PDB entry 8TJ7 | X-ray diffraction, 2.85 A resolution | chains A and B

# Chain A
Name: Hemagglutinin HA1 chain
Source organism: Influenza A virus
UniProtKB: B8K0N5 (B8K0N5_9INFA); residues 11-329 here correspond to UniProt positions 27-345 (UniProt number = residue number + 16)
Amino-acid sequence (323 residues; row label = number of the first residue in the row):
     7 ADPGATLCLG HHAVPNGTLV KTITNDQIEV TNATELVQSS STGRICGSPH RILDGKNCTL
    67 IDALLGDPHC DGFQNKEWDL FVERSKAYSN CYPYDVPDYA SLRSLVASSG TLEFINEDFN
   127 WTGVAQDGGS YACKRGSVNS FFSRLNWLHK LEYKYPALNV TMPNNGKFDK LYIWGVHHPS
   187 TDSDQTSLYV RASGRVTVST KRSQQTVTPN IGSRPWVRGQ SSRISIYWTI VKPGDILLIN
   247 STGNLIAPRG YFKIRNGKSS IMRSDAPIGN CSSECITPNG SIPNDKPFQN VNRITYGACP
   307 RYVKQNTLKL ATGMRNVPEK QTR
Unresolved in the structure: 7-8, 326-329
Differences from the reference sequence: expression tag (7-10); conflict Asn-246 (Asp262 in B8K0N5)
Disulfides: Cys-52/Cys-277, Cys-64/Cys-76, Cys-97/Cys-139, Cys-281/Cys-305
Covalently attached groups: N-acetylglucosamine (NAG) linked to Asn-22, Asn-38, Asn-63, Asn-246, Asn-285; glycan linked to Asn-165

# Chain B
Name: Hemagglutinin HA2 chain
Source organism: Influenza A virus
UniProtKB: B8K0N5 (B8K0N5_9INFA); residues 1-174 here correspond to UniProt positions 346-519 (UniProt number = residue number + 345)
Amino-acid sequence (174 residues; numbered 1 to 174; the number before each row is that of its first residue):
     1 GIFGAIAGFI ENGWEGMVDG WYGFRHQNSE GTGQAADLKS TQAAIDQING KLNRLIEKTN
    61 EKFQQIEKEF SEVEGRIQDL EKYVEDTKID LWSYNAELLV ALENQHTIDL TDSEMNKLFE
   121 KTRKQLRENA EDMGNGCFKI YHKCDNACIG SIRNGTYDHD VYRDEALNNR FQIK
Unresolved in the structure: 174
Disulfides: Cys-144/Cys-148
Covalently attached groups: N-acetylglucosamine (NAG) linked to Asn-154

# How chain A and chain B interact
Disulfides between the chains: Cys-14(A)/Cys-137(B)
Residue-residue contacts (139; chain A residue first):
  Pro-9(A) / Lys-143(B)
  Gly-10(A) / Ile-140(B)
  Gly-10(A) / His-142(B)
  Ala-11(A) / Gln-27(B)
  Ala-11(A) / Asn-28(B)
  Ala-11(A) / Lys-139(B)
  Ala-11(A) / Ile-140(B)  hydrogen bond (backbone-backbone)
  Ala-11(A) / His-142(B)
  Thr-12(A) / His-26(B)
  Thr-12(A) / Gln-27(B)  hydrogen bond (backbone-backbone)
  Thr-12(A) / Phe-138(B)
  Leu-13(A) / Phe-24(B)  hydrophobic
  Leu-13(A) / Arg-25(B)
  Leu-13(A) / His-26(B)
  Leu-13(A) / Cys-137(B)
  Leu-13(A) / Phe-138(B)  hydrogen bond (backbone-backbone)
  Leu-13(A) / Ile-140(B)  hydrophobic
  Leu-13(A) / Ile-152(B)  hydrophobic
  Cys-14(A) / Trp-14(B)
  Cys-14(A) / Gly-23(B)
  Cys-14(A) / Phe-24(B)
  Cys-14(A) / Arg-25(B)  hydrogen bond (backbone-backbone)
  Cys-14(A) / Gly-136(B)
  Cys-14(A) / Cys-137(B)  disulfide
  Leu-15(A) / Ile-10(B)
  Leu-15(A) / Trp-14(B)
  Leu-15(A) / Gly-23(B)
  Leu-15(A) / Phe-24(B)  hydrophobic
  Leu-15(A) / Leu-118(B)
  Leu-15(A) / Phe-119(B)  hydrophobic
  Leu-15(A) / Thr-122(B)
  Leu-15(A) / Gly-136(B)  hydrogen bond (backbone-backbone)
  Leu-15(A) / Phe-138(B)  hydrophobic
  Gly-16(A) / Trp-14(B)
  Gly-16(A) / Tyr-22(B)
  Gly-16(A) / Gly-23(B)  hydrogen bond (backbone-backbone)
  Gly-16(A) / Met-115(B)
  His-17(A) / Ile-6(B)
  His-17(A) / Asn-12(B)
  His-17(A) / Gly-13(B)
  His-17(A) / Trp-14(B)  hydrogen bond (backbone-backbone)
  His-17(A) / Trp-21(B)
  His-17(A) / Met-115(B)
  His-18(A) / Trp-14(B)
  His-18(A) / Met-17(B)
  His-18(A) / Gly-20(B)
  His-18(A) / Trp-21(B)  hydrogen bond (backbone-backbone)
  Ala-19(A) / Gly-13(B)
  Ala-19(A) / Trp-14(B)  hydrogen bond (backbone-backbone)
  Ala-19(A) / Glu-15(B)
  Pro-21(A) / Glu-15(B)
  Val-26(A) / Asn-104(B)
  Lys-27(A) / Glu-97(B)  salt bridge
  Lys-27(A) / Val-100(B)
  Lys-27(A) / Asn-104(B)  hydrogen bond (backbone-side chain)
  Thr-28(A) / Ala-101(B)
  Thr-28(A) / Asn-104(B)
  Thr-28(A) / Gln-105(B)  hydrogen bond
  Thr-28(A) / Ile-108(B)
  Ile-29(A) / Leu-98(B)  hydrophobic
  Ile-29(A) / Ala-101(B)
  Ile-29(A) / Leu-102(B)  hydrophobic
  Ile-29(A) / Gln-105(B)
  Thr-30(A) / Gln-105(B)
  Ile-34(A) / Ile-108(B)  hydrophobic
  Thr-40(A) / Leu-52(B)
  Leu-42(A) / Val-100(B)  hydrophobic
  Arg-109(A) / Glu-67(B)  salt bridge
  Ser-110(A) / Gln-64(B)  hydrogen bond
  Ser-114(A) / Gln-64(B)  hydrogen bond
  Lys-264(A) / Phe-63(B)
  Ser-265(A) / Gln-64(B)
  Ser-266(A) / Phe-63(B)
  Ser-266(A) / Gln-64(B)  hydrogen bond
  Ile-267(A) / Glu-67(B)
  Arg-269(A) / Glu-67(B)  salt bridge
  Arg-269(A) / Glu-69(B)
  Asp-291(A) / Ile-56(B)
  Pro-293(A) / Leu-55(B)
  Pro-293(A) / Ile-56(B)
  Phe-294(A) / Ala-96(B)  hydrophobic
  Arg-299(A) / Lys-68(B)  hydrogen bond (backbone-side chain)
  Arg-299(A) / Glu-85(B)
  Arg-299(A) / Asp-86(B)  salt bridge
  Arg-299(A) / Ile-89(B)
  Ile-300(A) / Lys-68(B)
  Ile-300(A) / Glu-69(B)
  Thr-301(A) / Gln-65(B)
  Tyr-302(A) / Lys-62(B)
  Tyr-302(A) / Phe-63(B)
  Gly-303(A) / Asn-60(B)
  Gly-303(A) / Glu-61(B)
  Gly-303(A) / Lys-62(B)  hydrogen bond (backbone-backbone)
  Gly-303(A) / Phe-63(B)
  Ala-304(A) / Thr-59(B)
  Ala-304(A) / Asn-60(B)
  Ala-304(A) / Glu-61(B)
  Cys-305(A) / Thr-59(B)
  Cys-305(A) / Asn-60(B)  hydrogen bond (backbone-side chain)
  Arg-307(A) / Asn-60(B)  hydrogen bond
  Arg-307(A) / Trp-92(B)
  Tyr-308(A) / Ile-89(B)  hydrophobic
  Tyr-308(A) / Trp-92(B)
  Val-309(A) / Trp-92(B)
  Val-309(A) / Ser-93(B)
  Lys-310(A) / Ile-89(B)
  Lys-310(A) / Asp-90(B)  salt bridge
  Lys-310(A) / Ser-93(B)  hydrogen bond (backbone-side chain)
  Gln-311(A) / Ser-93(B)  hydrogen bond (side chain-backbone)
  Gln-311(A) / Glu-97(B)  hydrogen bond
  Leu-314(A) / Ala-96(B)  hydrophobic
  Leu-314(A) / Glu-97(B)
  Lys-315(A) / Val-100(B)
  Lys-315(A) / Asn-104(B)  hydrogen bond (backbone-side chain)
  Leu-316(A) / Leu-52(B)  hydrophobic
  Leu-316(A) / Leu-55(B)  hydrophobic
  Leu-316(A) / Glu-103(B)
  Leu-316(A) / Asn-104(B)
  Ala-317(A) / Asn-104(B)  hydrogen bond (backbone-side chain)
  Ala-317(A) / Thr-107(B)
  Thr-318(A) / Trp-21(B)
  Thr-318(A) / Ile-48(B)
  Thr-318(A) / Leu-52(B)
  Gly-319(A) / Trp-21(B)
  Gly-319(A) / Ile-48(B)
  Gly-319(A) / Thr-107(B)
  Met-320(A) / Ile-6(B)  hydrophobic
  Met-320(A) / Trp-21(B)
  Met-320(A) / Tyr-22(B)
  Met-320(A) / Thr-111(B)
  Arg-321(A) / Ala-7(B)
  Arg-321(A) / Ile-108(B)
  Val-323(A) / Glu-11(B)
  Val-323(A) / Asn-12(B)
  Val-323(A) / Gly-13(B)  hydrogen bond (backbone-backbone)
  Pro-324(A) / Asn-12(B)
  Glu-325(A) / Gly-13(B)
  Glu-325(A) / Trp-14(B)
  Glu-325(A) / Glu-15(B)  hydrogen bond (side chain-backbone)
Other interface residues (no listed pair), chain A (61 interface residues in all): Val-20, His-56, Ala-113, Glu-280, Lys-292, Asn-298, Pro-306
Other interface residues (no listed pair), chain B (67 interface residues in all): Ser-29, Leu-99, Tyr-141, Cys-144, Ile-149

# Overview
The interface between chain A and chain B involves 61 residues on one side and 67 on the other, with 1
disulfide bond, 25 hydrogen bonds and 5 salt bridges. Polar contacts include Lys-27(A)/Glu-97(B),
Arg-109(A)/Glu-67(B) and Arg-269(A)/Glu-67(B).
Chain A is Hemagglutinin HA1 chain and chain B is Hemagglutinin HA2 chain, both from Influenza A virus; the
structure, CRYSTAL STRUCTURE OF THE A/Shandong/9/1993(H3N2) INFLUENZA VIRUS HEMAGGLUTININ WITH HUMAN RECEPTOR
ANALOG 6'-SLNLN, was determined by X-ray diffraction, deposited together with 8TJ4, 8TJ6, 8TJ8, 8TJ9, 8TJA and
8TJB.
